Entry 6QL9 (X-ray diffraction, 2.82 A resolution); this record covers chains C and J of the 12 polymer chains in the assembly.

# Chain C
Protein: Fatty acid synthase subunit alpha
Source organism: Saccharomyces cerevisiae (strain ATCC 204508 / S288c)
Notes: EC 2.3.1.86, 1.1.1.100, 2.3.1.41
Reference sequence: P19097 (FAS2_YEAST); residues 1-1887 here = UniProt positions 1-1887
Chain sequence (1887 residues; numbered 1 to 1887; the number before each row is that of its first residue):
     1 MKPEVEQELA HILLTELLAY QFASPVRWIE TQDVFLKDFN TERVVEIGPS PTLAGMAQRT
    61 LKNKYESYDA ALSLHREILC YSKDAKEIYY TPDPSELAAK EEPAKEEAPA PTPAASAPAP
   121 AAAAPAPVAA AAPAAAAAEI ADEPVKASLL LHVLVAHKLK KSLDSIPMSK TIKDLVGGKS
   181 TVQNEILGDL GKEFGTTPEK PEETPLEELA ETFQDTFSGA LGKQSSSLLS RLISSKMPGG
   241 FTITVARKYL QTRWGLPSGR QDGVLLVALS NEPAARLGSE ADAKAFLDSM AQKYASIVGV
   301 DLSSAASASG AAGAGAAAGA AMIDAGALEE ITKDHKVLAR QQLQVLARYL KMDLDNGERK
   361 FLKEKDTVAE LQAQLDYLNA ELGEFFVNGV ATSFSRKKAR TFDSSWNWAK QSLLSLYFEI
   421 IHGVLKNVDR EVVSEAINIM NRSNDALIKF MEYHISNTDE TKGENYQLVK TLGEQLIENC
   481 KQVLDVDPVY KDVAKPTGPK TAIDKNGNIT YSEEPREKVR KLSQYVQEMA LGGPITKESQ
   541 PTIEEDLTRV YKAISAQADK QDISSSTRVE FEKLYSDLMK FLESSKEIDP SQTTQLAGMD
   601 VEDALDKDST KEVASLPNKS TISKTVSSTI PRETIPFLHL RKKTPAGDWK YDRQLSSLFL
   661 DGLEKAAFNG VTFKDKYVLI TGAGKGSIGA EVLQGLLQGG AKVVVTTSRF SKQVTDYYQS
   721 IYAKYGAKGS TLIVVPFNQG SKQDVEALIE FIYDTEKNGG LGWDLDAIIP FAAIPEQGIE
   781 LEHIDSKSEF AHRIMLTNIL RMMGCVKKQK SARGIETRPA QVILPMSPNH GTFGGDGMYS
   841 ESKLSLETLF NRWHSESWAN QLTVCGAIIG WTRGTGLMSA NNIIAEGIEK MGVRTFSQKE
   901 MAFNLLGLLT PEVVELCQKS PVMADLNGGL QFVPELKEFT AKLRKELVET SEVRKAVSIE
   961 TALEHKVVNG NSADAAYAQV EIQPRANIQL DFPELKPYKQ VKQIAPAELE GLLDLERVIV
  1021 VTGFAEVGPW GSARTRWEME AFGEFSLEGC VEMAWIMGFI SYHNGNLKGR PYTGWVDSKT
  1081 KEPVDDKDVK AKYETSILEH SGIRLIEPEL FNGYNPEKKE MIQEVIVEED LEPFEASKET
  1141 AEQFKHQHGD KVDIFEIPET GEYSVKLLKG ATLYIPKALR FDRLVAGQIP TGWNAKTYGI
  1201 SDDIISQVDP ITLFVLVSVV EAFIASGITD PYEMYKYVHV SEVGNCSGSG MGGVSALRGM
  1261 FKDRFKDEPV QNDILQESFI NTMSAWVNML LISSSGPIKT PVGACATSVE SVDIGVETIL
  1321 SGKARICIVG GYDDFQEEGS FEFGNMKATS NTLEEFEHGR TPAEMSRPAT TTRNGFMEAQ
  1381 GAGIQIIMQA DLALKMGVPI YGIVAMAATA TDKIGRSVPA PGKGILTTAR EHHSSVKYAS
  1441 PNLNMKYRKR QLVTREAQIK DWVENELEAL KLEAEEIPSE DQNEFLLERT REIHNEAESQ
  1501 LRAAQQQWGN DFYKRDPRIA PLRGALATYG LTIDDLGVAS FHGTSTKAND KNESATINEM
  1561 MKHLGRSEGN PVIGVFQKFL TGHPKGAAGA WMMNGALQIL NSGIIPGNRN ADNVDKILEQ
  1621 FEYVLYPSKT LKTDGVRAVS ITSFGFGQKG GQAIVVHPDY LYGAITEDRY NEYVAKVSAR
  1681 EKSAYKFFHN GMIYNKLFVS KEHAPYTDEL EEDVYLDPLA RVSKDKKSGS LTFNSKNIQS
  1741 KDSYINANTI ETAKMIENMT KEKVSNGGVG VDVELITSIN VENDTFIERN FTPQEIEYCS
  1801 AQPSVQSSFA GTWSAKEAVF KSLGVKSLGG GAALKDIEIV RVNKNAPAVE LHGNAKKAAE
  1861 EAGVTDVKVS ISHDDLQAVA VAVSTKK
Disordered / not traced: 97-139, 303-327, 540-598, 1887
UniProt features mapped onto this chain:
  - active site (For beta-ketoacyl synthase activity): C1305, H1542, H1583
  - binding site (acetyl-CoA): D1772 to E1774, Y1798, S1808, E1817 to S1827, R1841 to K1844, I1871 to H1873
  - binding site (Mg(2+)): D1772, V1773, E1774, S1872, H1873
  - modified residue: S50 (Phosphoserine), S180 (O-(pantetheine 4'-phosphoryl)serine), S523 (Phosphoserine), S958 (Phosphoserine), S1440 (Phosphoserine)
  - cross-link: K37 (Glycyl lysine isopeptide (Lys-Gly) (interchain with G-Cter in ubiquitin))
  - mutagenesis: G1250 (G1250S: Cerulenin-resistance), V1769 (V1769D: Does not affect oligomerization; when associated with S-1771 and L-1773 or S-1771; L-1773; S-1879 and E-1881), G1770 (G1770D: Loss of transferase activity), V1771 (V1771S: Does not affect oligomerization but lacks transferase activity; when associated with D-1769 and L-1773 or D-1769; L-1773; S-1879 and E-1881), D1772 (D1772S: Loss of transferase activity; when associated with S-1774), V1773 (V1773L: Does not affect oligomerization but lacks transferase activity; when associated with D-1769 and S-1771 or D-1769; S-1771; S-1879 and E-1881), E1774 (E1774S: Loss of transferase activity; when associated with S-1772), R1841 (R1841A: Loss off transferase activity), V1879 (V1879S: Does not affect oligomerization but lacks transferase activity; when associated with D-1769; S-1771; L-1773 and E-1881), V1881 (V1881E: Does not affect oligomerization but lacks transferase activity; when associated with D-1769; S-1771; L-1773 and S-1879)
Covalent attachments: 4'-phosphopantetheine (PNS) linked to S180
Bound ions: Na+ site 1: R985, E1048 (shared with 2 residues of chain I); Na+ site 2 near E1026 (its only coordinating residue here); Na+ site 3: E1052, Y1198, E1221; Na+ site 4: T1212, E1277
Residues lining bound ligands:
  - adenosine-2'-5'-diphosphate (A2P): G682, A683, G684, K685, S687, I688, T706, T707, S708, R709, F737, N738, Q739, G740, F771, A772, A773, I774, I794
  - 4'-phosphopantetheine (PNS): C1305, M1346, K1347, F1376, S1417, P1419, A1420, P1421, H1542, T1544, T1546, A1548, N1549, H1583, F1644, F1646
From the paper describing this entry:
  - post-translational modification sites: S180
  - binding site for 4'-phosphopantetheine: S180

# Chain J
Protein: Fatty acid synthase subunit beta
Source organism: Saccharomyces cerevisiae (strain ATCC 204508 / S288c)
Notes: EC 2.3.1.86, 4.2.1.59, 1.3.1.9, 2.3.1.38, 2.3.1.39, 3.1.2.14
Reference sequence: P07149 (FAS1_YEAST); numbering as in UniProt (aligned over 1-2051)
Chain sequence (2051 residues; row label = number of the first residue in the row):
     1 MDAYSTRPLT LSHGSLEHVL LVPTASFFIA SQLQEQFNKI LPEPTEGFAA DDEPTTPAEL
    61 VGKFLGYVSS LVEPSKVGQF DQVLNLCLTE FENCYLEGND IHALAAKLLQ ENDTTLVKTK
   121 ELIKNYITAR IMAKRPFDKK SNSALFRAVG EGNAQLVAIF GGQGNTDDYF EELRDLYQTY
   181 HVLVGDLIKF SAETLSELIR TTLDAEKVFT QGLNILEWLE NPSNTPDKDY LLSIPISCPL
   241 IGVIQLAHYV VTAKLLGFTP GELRSYLKGA TGHSQGLVTA VAIAETDSWE SFFVSVRKAI
   301 TVLFFIGVRC YEAYPNTSLP PSILEDSLEN NEGVPSPMLS ISNLTQEQVQ DYVNKTNSHL
   361 PAGKQVEISL VNGAKNLVVS GPPQSLYGLN LTLRKAKAPS GLDQSRIPFS ERKLKFSNRF
   421 LPVASPFHSH LLVPASDLIN KDLVKNNVSF NAKDIQIPVY DTFDGSDLRV LSGSISERIV
   481 DCIIRLPVKW ETTTQFKATH ILDFGPGGAS GLGVLTHRNK DGTGVRVIVA GTLDINPDDD
   541 YGFKQEIFDV TSNGLKKNPN WLEEYHPKLI KNKSGKIFVE TKFSKLIGRP PLLVPGMTPC
   601 TVSPDFVAAT TNAGYTIELA GGGYFSAAGM TAAIDSVVSQ IEKGSTFGIN LIYVNPFMLQ
   661 WGIPLIKELR SKGYPIQFLT IGAGVPSLEV ASEYIETLGL KYLGLKPGSI DAISQVINIA
   721 KAHPNFPIAL QWTGGRGGGH HSFEDAHTPM LQMYSKIRRH PNIMLIFGSG FGSADDTYPY
   781 LTGEWSTKFD YPPMPFDGFL FGSRVMIAKE VKTSPDAKKC IAACTGVPDD KWEQTYKKPT
   841 GGIVTVRSEM GEPIHKIATR GVMLWKEFDE TIFNLPKNKL VPTLEAKRDY IISRLNADFQ
   901 KPWFATVNGQ ARDLATMTYE EVAKRLVELM FIRSTNSWFD VTWRTFTGDF LRRVEERFTK
   961 SKTLSLIQSY SLLDKPDEAI EKVFNAYPAA REQFLNAQDI DHFLSMCQNP MQKPVPFVPV
  1021 LDRRFEIFFK KDSLWQSEHL EAVVDQDVQR TCILHGPVAA QFTKVIDEPI KSIMDGIHDG
  1081 HIKKLLHQYY GDDESKIPAV EYFGGESPVD VQSQVDSSSV SEDSAVFKAT SSTDEESWFK
  1141 ALAGSEINWR HASFLCSFIT QDKMFVSNPI RKVFKPSQGM VVEISNGNTS SKTVVTLSEP
  1201 VQGELKPTVI LKLLKENIIQ MEMIENRTMD GKPVSLPLLY NFNPDNGFAP ISEVMEDRNQ
  1261 RIKEMYWKLW IDEPFNLDFD PRDVIKGKDF EITAKEVYDF THAVGNNCED FVSRPDRTML
  1321 APMDFAIVVG WRAIIKAIFP NTVDGDLLKL VHLSNGYKMI PGAKPLQVGD VVSTTAVIES
  1381 VVNQPTGKIV DVVGTLSRNG KPVMEVTSSF FYRGNYTDFE NTFQKTVEPV YQMHIKTSKD
  1441 IAVLRSKEWF QLDDEDFDLL NKTLTFETET EVTFKNANIF SSVKCFGPIK VELPTKETVE
  1501 IGIVDYEAGA SHGNPVVDFL KRNGSTLEQK VNLENPIPIA VLDSYTPSTN EPYARVSGDL
  1561 NPIHVSRHFA SYANLPGTIT HGMFSSASVR ALIENWAADS VSSRVRGYTC QFVDMVLPNT
  1621 ALKTSIQHVG MINGRKLIKF ETRNEDDVVV LTGEAEIEQP VTTFVFTGQG SQEQGMGMDL
  1681 YKTSKAAQDV WNRADNHFKD TYGFSILDIV INNPVNLTIH FGGEKGKRIR ENYSAMIFET
  1741 IVDGKLKTEK IFKEINEHST SYTFRSEKGL LSATQFTQPA LTLMEKAAFE DLKSKGLIPA
  1801 DATFAGHSLG EYAALASLAD VMSIESLVEV VFYRGMTMQV AVPRDELGRS NYGMIAINPG
  1861 RVAASFSQEA LQYVVERVGK RTGWLVEIVN YNVENQQYVA AGDLRALDTV TNVLNFIKLQ
  1921 KIDIIELQKS LSLEEVEGHL FEIIDEASKK SAVKPRPLKL ERGFACIPLV GISVPFHSTY
  1981 LMNGVKPFKS FLKKNIIKEN VKVARLAGKY IPNLTAKPFQ VTKEYFQDVY DLTGSEPIKE
  2041 IIDNWEKYEQ S
Disordered / not traced: 1-3, 1111-1122, 2051
UniProt features mapped onto this chain:
  - active site: S274 (For acetyltransferase activity), S1808 (For malonyltransferase activity)
  - modified residue: M1 (N-acetylmethionine), T733 (Phosphothreonine), S1121 (Phosphoserine)
  - cross-link: K1364 (Glycyl lysine isopeptide (Lys-Gly) (interchain with G-Cter in ubiquitin))
Bound ions: Na+ site 1: I821, C824, A1060, T1063; Na+ site 2 near D913 (its only coordinating residue here); Na+ site 3: R957, T959 (shared with 2 residues of chain D)
Residues lining bound ligands:
  - FMN (flavin mononucleotide): P595, G596, M597, T598, P599, C600, N650, I652, G682, K706, T733, R736, G737, G738, G739, S769, G770, F771, L800, F801, G802, S803, M806, L1054, H1055, G1056, A1059
  - malonate ion (MLI): G1668, Q1669, S1808, L1809, R1834, M1838, F1976, H1977

# Chain C / chain J interface
Pairs across the interface - 12 pairs, chain C then chain J:
  E816(C) - K1725(J)
  T817(C) - H1720(J)  hydrogen bond (side chain-backbone)
  T817(C) - F1721(J)
  T817(C) - G1722(J)  hydrogen bond (backbone-backbone)
  T817(C) - K1725(J)
  T817(C) - G1726(J)
  R818(C) - H1720(J)  hydrogen bond
  P819(C) - G1722(J)
  E915(C) - K1727(J)  salt bridge
  Q918(C) - G1722(J)
  Q918(C) - G1723(J)  hydrogen bond (side chain-backbone)
  Q918(C) - K1727(J)
Interface residues without a listed pair, chain J (8 interface residues in all): I1729

# Summary
6 residues of chain C and 8 residues of chain J are in contact; the contacts include 4 hydrogen bonds and 1
salt bridge. Polar contacts include E915(C)-K1727(J), T817(C)-H1720(J) and R818(C)-H1720(J). Chain C binds
adenosine-2'-5'-diphosphate and 4'-phosphopantetheine. The paper reports a binding site for
4'-phosphopantetheine at S180(C); a modification site at S180(C).
Here chain C is Fatty acid synthase subunit alpha and chain J is Fatty acid synthase subunit beta, both from
Saccharomyces cerevisiae (strain ATCC 204508 / S288c). Entry 6QL9 (Structure of Fatty acid synthase complex
from Saccharomyces cerevisiae at 2.9 Angstrom) was determined by X-ray diffraction, deposited together with
6QL5, 6QL6 and 6QL7.
